6VU8 - chains A and B; structure by electron microscopy, 4.14 A resolution (low resolution: residue-level contacts below are approximate; hydrogen-bond / salt-bridge calls are withheld).

Chain A:
Name: Resistance to inhibitors of cholinesterase 8 homolog A (C. elegans)
Source organism: Rattus norvegicus
UniProt: B1H241 (B1H241_RAT); residue numbers follow UniProt; this construct covers 1-530
Chain sequence (534 residues; row label = number of the first residue in the row; numbers below 1 keep their minus sign (Gln-3 is residue -3)):
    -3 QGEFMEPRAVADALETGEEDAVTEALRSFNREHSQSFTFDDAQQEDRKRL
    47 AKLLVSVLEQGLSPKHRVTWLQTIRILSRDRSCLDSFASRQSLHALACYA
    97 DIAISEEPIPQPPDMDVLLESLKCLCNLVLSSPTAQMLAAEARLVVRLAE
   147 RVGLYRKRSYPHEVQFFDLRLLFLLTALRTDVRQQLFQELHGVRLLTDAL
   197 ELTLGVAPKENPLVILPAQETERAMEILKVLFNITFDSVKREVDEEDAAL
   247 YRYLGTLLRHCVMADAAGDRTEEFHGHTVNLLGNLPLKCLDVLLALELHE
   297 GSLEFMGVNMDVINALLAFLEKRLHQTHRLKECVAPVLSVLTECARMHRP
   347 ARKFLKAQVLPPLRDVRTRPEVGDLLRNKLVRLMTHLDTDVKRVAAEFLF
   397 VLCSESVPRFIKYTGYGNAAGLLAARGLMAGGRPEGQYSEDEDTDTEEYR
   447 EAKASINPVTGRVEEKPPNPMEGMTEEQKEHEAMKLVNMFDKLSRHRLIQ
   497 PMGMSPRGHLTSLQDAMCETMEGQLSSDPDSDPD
Disordered / not traced: -3, 483-530
Sequence notes: expression tag (-3 to 0); engineered mutation Phe232 (Tyr in B1H241)
Modified positions: Ser435 (phosphoserine; SEP); Thr440 (phosphothreonine; TPO)
Reported in the primary citation:
  - post-translational modification sites: Ser435, Thr440
  - specificity-determining residues: His273 (proposed by the authors, not directly observed)

Chain B:
Name: Guanine nucleotide-binding protein G(i) subunit alpha-1
Source organism: Homo sapiens
UniProt: P63096 (GNAI1_HUMAN); residue numbers follow UniProt; this construct covers 2-54, 193-354
Chain sequence (359 residues; row label = number of the first residue in the row; note: 138 numbers in that range are skipped by the numbering (no residue carries them; nothing is unmodelled there); a row labelled like 54A-54Z holds insertion residues (54A, then the next letters in order)):
     2 GCTLSAEDKAAVERSKMIDRNLREDGEKAAREVKLLLLGAGESGKSTIVK
    52 QMK
54A-54Z IIHEAGYSEEECKQYKAVVYSNTIQS
55A-55Z IIAIIRAMGRLKIDFGDSARADDARQ
56A-56Z LFVLAGAAEEGFMHHHHHHTAELAGV
57A-57Z IKRLWKDSGVQACFNRSREYQLNDSA
58A-58Z AYYLNDLDRIAQPNYIPTQQDVLRTR
59A-59N VKTTGIVETHFTFK
   193 DLHFKMFDVGGQRSERKKWIHCFEGVTAIIFCVALSDYDLVLAEDEEMNR
   243 MHESMKLFDSICNNKWFTDTSIILFLNKKDLFEEKIKKSPLTICYPEYAG
   293 SNTYEEAAAYIQCQFEDLNKRKDTKEIYTHFTCATDTKNVQFVFDAVTDV
   343 IIKNNLKDCGLF
Disordered / not traced: 2-31, 54A-54Z, 55A-55Z, 56A-56Z, 57A-57Z, 58A-58Z, 59A-59N, 204
Sequence notes: insertion (56N-56S)
Swiss-Prot annotation at these positions:
  - region: Lys35 to Thr48 (G1 motif), Asp58U, Val58V, Leu58W, Arg58X, Thr58Y, Arg58Z, Val59A, Lys59B, Thr59C (G2 motif), Phe196 to Arg205 (G3 motif), Ile265 to Asp272 (G4 motif), Thr324 to Thr329 (G5 motif)
  - binding site (GTP): Glu43 to Thr48, Ser57Y, Leu58W, Arg58X, Thr58Y, Arg58Z, Val59A, Lys59B, Thr59C, Asp200 to Gln204, Asn269 to Asp272, Ala326
  - binding site (Mg(2+)): Ser47, Thr59C
  - modified residue: Arg58Z (ADP-ribosylarginine), Gln204 (Deamidated glutamine), Cys351 (ADP-ribosylcysteine)
  - lipidation: Gly2 (N-myristoyl glycine), Cys3 (S-palmitoyl cysteine)
  - natural variant: Gly40 (G40C: In NEDHISB; G40R: In NEDHISB), Gly45 (G45D: In NEDHISB), Thr48 (T48I: In NEDHISB; T48K: In NEDHISB), Gln52 (Q52P: In NEDHISB), Ser54U (deletion: In NEDHISB; uncertain significance), Gln58T (deletion: In NEDHISB), Asp58U (D58V: In NEDHISB), Glu59H (deletion: In NEDHISB; uncertain significance), Cys224 (C224Y: In NEDHISB), Lys270 (K270N: In NEDHISB; K270R: In NEDHISB), Asp272 (D272G: In NEDHISB), Ala326 (A326P: In NEDHISB), 1 further natural variant entry in UniProt
  - mutagenesis: Gly42 (G42R: Abolishes switch to an activated conformation and dissociation from beta and gamma subunits upon GTP binding. Abolishes interaction with RGS family members), Glu56J (E56L: Enhances interaction (inactive GDP-bound) with RGS14), Gln57U (Q57L: Enhances interaction (inactive GDP-bound) with RGS14), Glu245 (E245L: Enhances interaction (inactive GDP-bound) with RGS14)

How chain A and chain B interact:
Contacting residue pairs (74):
  Phe33(A) with Leu353(B); Phe354(B)
  Arg75(A) with Phe354(B)
  Lys119(A) with Phe354(B)
  Cys122(A) with Phe354(B)
  Asn123(A) with Leu353(B); Phe354(B)
  Leu126(A) with Gly352(B); Leu353(B)
  Phe163(A) with Phe354(B)
  Arg166(A) with Cys351(B); Gly352(B); Phe354(B)
  Phe169(A) with Cys351(B)
  Phe228(A) with Thr340(B); Ile343(B)
  Phe232(A) with Thr340(B); Ile344(B)
  His273(A) with Asn347(B)
  Asn276(A) with Ile343(B)
  Arg325(A) with Asn346(B); Asp350(B)
  Lys327(A) with Val339(B); Val342(B)
  Glu328(A) with Asn346(B)
  Ala331(A) with Val339(B)
  Thr381(A) with Thr321(B); His322(B)
  Leu383(A) with Tyr296(B); Glu297(B); Phe323(B)
  Thr385(A) with Phe323(B); Cys325(B)
  Asp386(A) with Val339(B)
  Lys388(A) with His322(B); Phe323(B)
  Arg389(A) with Thr329(B)
  Pro404(A) with Asp193(B)
  Ile407(A) with Leu194(B)
  Tyr412(A) with Glu33(B)
  Gly413(A) with Ile265(B); Tyr320(B)
  Asn414(A) with Tyr320(B); His322(B)
  Gly417(A) with Phe267(B); His322(B)
  Leu419(A) with Glu33(B)
  Ala420(A) with Met53(B); Phe267(B)
  Leu424(A) with Gln52(B); Met53(B)
  Met425(A) with Lys54(B)
  Ala426(A) with Lys54(B)
  Pro454(A) with Val34(B)
  Val455(A) with Thr219(B); Ser263(B)
  Thr456(A) with Tyr320(B)
  Met470(A) with Trp258(B)
  Thr471(A) with Arg208(B)
  Glu473(A) with Asn256(B); Trp258(B)
  Gln474(A) with Ser252(B); Ile253(B); Asn256(B)
  His477(A) with Leu39(B); Gly40(B); Ala41(B); Phe223(B); Leu249(B)
  Glu478(A) with Arg205(B)
  Lys481(A) with Gly40(B); Ala41(B); Gly42(B)
  Leu482(A) with Glu43(B)
Other interface residues (no listed pair), chain A (62 interface residues in all): Arg71, Leu170, Ala173, Leu174, Lys225, Arg365, Met380, Asp384, Val403, Ala416, Ala421, Arg422, Ala450, Pro463, Asn465, Glu472, Met480
Other interface residues (no listed pair), chain B (57 interface residues in all): Arg32, Ser44, Phe196, Leu234, Glu245, Thr260, Asp261, Lys271, Ala301, Gln304, Thr324, Ala338, Leu348
From the paper, about this interface:
  - pairs named by the authors: Arg71(A)-Phe354(B), Arg75(A)-Phe354(B), Asn123(A)-Phe354(B), Phe163(A)-Phe354(B) (pi stacking), His273(A)-Asn347(B) (hydrogen bond), Ala420(A)-Phe267(B)
  - interface residues, chain A: Asn453(A), Glu472(A)
  - interface residues, chain B: Val339(B), Ile343(B), Leu348(B), Leu353(B), Phe354(B)

Overview:
The interface between chain A and chain B involves 62 residues on one side and 57 on the other. The paper
describes contacts between Arg71(A) and Phe354(B), Arg75(A) and Phe354(B) and Asn123(A) and Phe354(B) among
others; pi stacking between Phe163(A) and Phe354(B); a hydrogen bond between His273(A) and Asn347(B). From the
paper: interface residues Asn453(A), Glu472(A) and Val339(B) among others; the specificity determinant
His273(A).
Here chain A is Resistance to inhibitors of cholinesterase 8 homolog A (C. elegans) (Rattus norvegicus) and
chain B is Guanine nucleotide-binding protein G(i) subunit alpha-1 (Homo sapiens). Entry 6VU8 (Structure of
G-alpha-i bound to its chaperone Ric-8A) was determined by electron microscopy together with 6VU5 from the
same study.
